Entry 5Z08 (X-ray diffraction, 2.20 A resolution); this record covers chains C and D of the 4 polymer chains in the assembly.

== Chain C ==
Protein: Cenp-K
From: Thielavia terrestris (strain ATCC 38088 / NRRL 8126)
Reference sequence: G2R3T1 (G2R3T1_THITE); residues 161-328 here = UniProt positions 161-328
Amino-acid sequence (168 residues; row label = number of the first residue in the row):
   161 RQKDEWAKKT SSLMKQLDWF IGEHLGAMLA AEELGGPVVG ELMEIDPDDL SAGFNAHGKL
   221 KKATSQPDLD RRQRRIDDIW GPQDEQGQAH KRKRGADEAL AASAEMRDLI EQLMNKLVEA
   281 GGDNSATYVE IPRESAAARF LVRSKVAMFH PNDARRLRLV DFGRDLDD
Disordered / not traced: 192-257

== Chain D ==
Protein: Cenp-H
From: Thielavia terrestris (strain ATCC 38088 / NRRL 8126)
Reference sequence: G2R207 (G2R207_THITE); residues 184-228 here = UniProt positions 184-228
Amino-acid sequence (45 residues; each row starts with the number of its first residue):
   184 HEAEMKSNRR RWRIMKGAAS AIVAGSGIDW VRDERLRDLV LDLPD
Disordered / not traced: 228
From the paper describing this entry:
  - mutagenesis - I205A/L219A: unchanged binding to thCENP-KFL
  - mutagenesis - R220E/L224A: unchanged binding to Cenp-K (chain C)
  - mutagenesis - I205A/L219A: decreased binding to Cenp-I
  - mutagenesis - I205A/I211A, I205A/L219A: decreased binding to Cenp-K (chain C)
  - mutagenesis - R220E/L224A: abolished binding to Cenp-I

== Chain C / chain D interface ==
Residue-residue contacts (55; chain C residue first):
  Arg-161(C) with Glu-185(D)
  Gln-162(C) with Met-188(D)
  Lys-163(C) with Glu-187(D), salt bridge; Met-188(D); Asn-191(D)
  Trp-166(C) with Met-188(D); Asn-191(D); Arg-192(D); Trp-195(D), hydrophobic
  Ala-167(C) with Asn-191(D)
  Lys-169(C) with Trp-195(D); Leu-226(D)
  Thr-170(C) with Arg-194(D); Trp-195(D); Met-198(D)
  Leu-173(C) with Trp-195(D); Met-198(D), hydrophobic; Lys-199(D)
  Met-174(C) with Met-198(D), hydrophobic
  Gln-176(C) with Arg-218(D), hydrogen bond; Leu-222(D)
  Leu-177(C) with Met-198(D), hydrophobic; Leu-222(D)
  Trp-179(C) with Arg-218(D); Leu-219(D), hydrophobic; Leu-222(D), hydrophobic
  Phe-180(C) with Ile-205(D), hydrophobic; Val-206(D), hydrophobic; Ser-209(D); Leu-219(D), hydrophobic; Leu-222(D), hydrophobic
  His-184(C) with Ile-211(D)
  Leu-185(C) with Ser-209(D)
  Met-188(C) with Ser-209(D)
  Ile-270(C) with Ile-205(D), hydrophobic
  Met-274(C) with Met-198(D), hydrophobic
  Val-278(C) with Arg-194(D)
  Phe-300(C) with Ile-205(D); Gly-208(D)
  Ser-304(C) with Ala-204(D); Gly-208(D)
  Val-306(C) with Ala-201(D); Ala-204(D), hydrophobic
  Leu-319(C) with Ile-197(D), hydrophobic
  Phe-322(C) with Arg-196(D); Ile-197(D); Gly-200(D); Ala-201(D)
  Gly-323(C) with Arg-193(D), hydrogen bond (backbone-side chain); Arg-196(D); Ile-197(D)
  Arg-324(C) with Arg-193(D)
  Asp-328(C) with Lys-189(D), hydrogen bond (backbone-side chain); Arg-192(D), hydrogen bond (backbone-side chain); Arg-193(D), salt bridge
Interface residues without a listed pair, chain C (30 interface residues in all): Leu-277, Leu-301, Asp-321
Interface residues without a listed pair, chain D (27 interface residues in all): Ala-202, Asp-216
The authors on this interface:
  - pairs named by the authors: Leu-177(C)/Ile-205(D) (hydrophobic contact), Trp-179(C)/Leu-219(D) (hydrophobic contact), Phe-180(C)/Ile-205(D) (hydrophobic contact), Phe-180(C)/Ile-211(D) (hydrophobic contact), His-184(C)/Ile-211(D) (hydrophobic contact), Ile-270(C)/Ile-205(D) (hydrophobic contact), Phe-300(C)/Ile-205(D) (hydrophobic contact)
  - interface residues, chain C: Trp-179(C), Phe-180(C), His-184(C)
  - hot spots on chain D (mutagenesis) - I205A, I211A, L219A: decreased binding to Cenp-K (chain C)

== Overview ==
The interface between chain C and chain D involves 30 residues on one side and 27 on the other, with 4
hydrogen bonds and 2 salt bridges. Polar contacts include Lys-163(C)/Glu-187(D), Asp-328(C)/Arg-193(D) and
Gln-176(C)/Arg-218(D). The authors report hydrophobic contacts between Leu-177(C) and Ile-205(D), Trp-179(C)
and Leu-219(D) and Phe-180(C) and Ile-205(D) among others. The paper reports that I205A/I211A, I205A/L219A and
I205A of chain D, among others, reduce binding to Cenp-K (chain C); interface residues Trp-179(C), Phe-180(C)
and His-184(C); 6 substitutions were tested in all.
Here chain C is Cenp-K and chain D is Cenp-H, both from Thielavia terrestris (strain ATCC 38088 / NRRL 8126).
Entry 5Z08 (The crystal structure of kinetochore subunits Cenp-H/I/K triple complex) was determined by X-ray
diffraction, deposited together with 5Z07.
